9AR5 - chains A and D of the 4 polymer chains in the assembly; structure by electron microscopy, 2.88 A resolution.

Chain A:
Protein: CRISPR-associated endonuclease, Csn1 family
Source organism: Acidothermus cellulolyticus
UniProt: A0LWB3 (A0LWB3_ACIC1); residue numbers follow UniProt; this construct covers 1-1138
Sequence (1138 residues; each row starts with the number of its first residue):
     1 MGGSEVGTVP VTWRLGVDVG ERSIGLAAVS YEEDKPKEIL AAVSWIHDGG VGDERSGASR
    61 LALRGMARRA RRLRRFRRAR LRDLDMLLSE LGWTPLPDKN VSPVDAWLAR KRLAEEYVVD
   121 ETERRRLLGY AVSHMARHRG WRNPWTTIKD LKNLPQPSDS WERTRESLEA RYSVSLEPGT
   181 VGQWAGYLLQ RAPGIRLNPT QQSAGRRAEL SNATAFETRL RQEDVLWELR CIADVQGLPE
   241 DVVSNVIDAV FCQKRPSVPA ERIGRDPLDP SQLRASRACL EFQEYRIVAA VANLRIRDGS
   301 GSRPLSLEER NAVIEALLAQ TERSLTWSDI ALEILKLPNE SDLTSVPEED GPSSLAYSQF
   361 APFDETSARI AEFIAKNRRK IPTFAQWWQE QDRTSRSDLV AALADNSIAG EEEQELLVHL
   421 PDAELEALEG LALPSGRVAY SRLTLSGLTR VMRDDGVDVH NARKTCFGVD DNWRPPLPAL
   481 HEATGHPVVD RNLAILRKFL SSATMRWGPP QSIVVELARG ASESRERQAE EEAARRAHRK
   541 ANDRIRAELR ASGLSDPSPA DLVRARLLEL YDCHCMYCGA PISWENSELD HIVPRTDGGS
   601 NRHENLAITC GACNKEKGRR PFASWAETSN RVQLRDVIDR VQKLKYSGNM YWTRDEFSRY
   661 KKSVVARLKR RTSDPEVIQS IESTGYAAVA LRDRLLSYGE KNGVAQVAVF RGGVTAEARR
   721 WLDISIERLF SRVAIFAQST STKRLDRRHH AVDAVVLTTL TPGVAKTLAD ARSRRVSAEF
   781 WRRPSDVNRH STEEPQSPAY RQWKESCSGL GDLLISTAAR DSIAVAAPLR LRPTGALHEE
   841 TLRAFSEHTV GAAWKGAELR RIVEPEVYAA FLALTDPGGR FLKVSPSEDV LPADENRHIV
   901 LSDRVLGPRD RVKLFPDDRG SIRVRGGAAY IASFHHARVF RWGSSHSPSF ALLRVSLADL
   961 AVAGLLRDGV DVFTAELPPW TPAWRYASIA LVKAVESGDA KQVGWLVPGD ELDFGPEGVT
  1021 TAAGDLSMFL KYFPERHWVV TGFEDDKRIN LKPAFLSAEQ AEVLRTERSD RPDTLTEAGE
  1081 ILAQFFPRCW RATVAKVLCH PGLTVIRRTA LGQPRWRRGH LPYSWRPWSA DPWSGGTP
Not modelled in the structure: 1-6, 204-209, 411-415, 779-790, 1135-1138

Chain D:
Molecule: 11-nt DNA strand
Sequence (11 nucleotides; numbered 30 to 40; the number before each row is that of its first residue):
    30 TACAXCAAGC T
Modified positions: 5MC (5-methylcytidine-5'-monophosphate) at position 34

Interface between chain A and chain D:
Contacting residue pairs - 15 pairs, chain A then chain D:
  Glu54(A) with DT30(D), sugar contact; DA31(D), sugar contact
  Arg55(A) with DT30(D), base contact
  Asp918(A) with DC35(D), phosphate contact
  Arg919(A) with 5MC_34(D), sugar contact; DC35(D), phosphate contact
  Gly920(A) with 5MC_34(D), phosphate contact
  Phe934(A) with DA33(D), phosphate contact
  Arg954(A) with DA33(D), sugar contact; 5MC_34(D), salt bridge to the phosphate
  Thr1041(A) with DC32(D), hydrogen bond to the phosphate
  Gly1042(A) with DA33(D), phosphate contact
  Phe1043(A) with DA33(D), hydrogen bond to the phosphate
  Glu1044(A) with DA33(D), sugar contact; 5MC_34(D), base contact
Also at the interface, not in a pair above, chain A (15 interface residues in all): Ser933, Asp1045, Glu1062, Arg1091

Summary:
15 residues of chain A and 6 residues of chain D are in contact; the contacts include 2 hydrogen bonds and 1
salt bridge. Polar contacts include Thr1041(A)-DC32(D), Phe1043(A)-DA33(D) and Arg954(A)-5MC_34(D).
Here chain A is CRISPR-associated endonuclease, Csn1 family (Acidothermus cellulolyticus) and chain D is an
11-nt DNA strand. Entry 9AR5 (Structure of Acidothermus cellulolyticus Cas9 bound with methylated DNA) was
determined by electron microscopy.
